Entry 8R6R (electron microscopy, 3.89 A resolution); this record covers chains C and F of the 9 polymer chains in the assembly.

== Chain C ==
Protein: DNA-directed RNA polymerase subunit beta
Organism: Mycolicibacterium smegmatis MC2 155
Notes: EC 2.7.7.6
Reference sequence: P60281 (RPOB_MYCS2); residues 1-1169 here = UniProt positions 1-1169
Sequence (1169 residues; each row starts with the number of its first residue):
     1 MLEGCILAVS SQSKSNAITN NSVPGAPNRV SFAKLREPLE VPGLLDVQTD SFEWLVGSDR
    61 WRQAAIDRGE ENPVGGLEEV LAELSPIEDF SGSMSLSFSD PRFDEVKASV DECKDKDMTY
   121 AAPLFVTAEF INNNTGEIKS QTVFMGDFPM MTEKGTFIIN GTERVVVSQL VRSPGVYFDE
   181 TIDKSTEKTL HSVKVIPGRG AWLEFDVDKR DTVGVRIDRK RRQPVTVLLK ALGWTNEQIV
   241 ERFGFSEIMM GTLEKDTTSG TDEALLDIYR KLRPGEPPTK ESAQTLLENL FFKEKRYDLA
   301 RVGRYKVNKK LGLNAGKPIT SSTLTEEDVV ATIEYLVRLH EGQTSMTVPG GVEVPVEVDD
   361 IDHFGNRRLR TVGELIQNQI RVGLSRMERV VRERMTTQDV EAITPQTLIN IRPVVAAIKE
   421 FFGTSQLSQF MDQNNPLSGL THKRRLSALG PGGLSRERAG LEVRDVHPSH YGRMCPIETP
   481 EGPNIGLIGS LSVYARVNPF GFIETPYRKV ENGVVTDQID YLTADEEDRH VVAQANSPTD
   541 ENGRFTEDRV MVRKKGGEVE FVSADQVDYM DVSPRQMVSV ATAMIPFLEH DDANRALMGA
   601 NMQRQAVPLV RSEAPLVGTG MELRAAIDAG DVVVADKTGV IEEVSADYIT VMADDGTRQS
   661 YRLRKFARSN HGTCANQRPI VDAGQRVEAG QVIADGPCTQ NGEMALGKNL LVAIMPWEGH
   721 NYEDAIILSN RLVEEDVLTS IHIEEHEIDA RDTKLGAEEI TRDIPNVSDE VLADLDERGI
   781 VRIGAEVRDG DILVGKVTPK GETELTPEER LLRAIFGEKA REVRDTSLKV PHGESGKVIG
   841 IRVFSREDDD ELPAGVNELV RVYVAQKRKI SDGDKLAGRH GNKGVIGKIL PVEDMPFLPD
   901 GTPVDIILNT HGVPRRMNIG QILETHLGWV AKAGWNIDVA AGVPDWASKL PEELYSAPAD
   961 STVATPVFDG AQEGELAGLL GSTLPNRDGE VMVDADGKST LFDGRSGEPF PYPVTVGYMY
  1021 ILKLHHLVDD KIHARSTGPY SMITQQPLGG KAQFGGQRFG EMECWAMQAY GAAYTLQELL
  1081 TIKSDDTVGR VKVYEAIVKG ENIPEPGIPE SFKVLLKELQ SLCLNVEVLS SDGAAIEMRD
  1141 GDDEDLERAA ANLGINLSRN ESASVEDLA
Disordered / not traced: 1-21, 1131-1169
UniProt features mapped onto this chain:
  - mutagenesis: Q429 (Q429K/L: Rifampicin (Rif) resistant), D432 (D432V: Rifampicin (Rif) resistant; D432Y: Rifampicin (Rif) resistant; RbpA no longer rescues transcription in the presence of Rif. Decreased affinity for Rif, no change in affinity for RbpA), H442 (H442D/L/P/R/Y: Rifampicin (Rif) resistant), R445 (R445L/P: Rifampicin (Rif) resistant), S447 (S447L/P/W: Rifampicin (Rif) resistant; RbpA no longer rescues transcription in the presence of Rif, decreased affinity for Rif, no change in affinity for RbpA; tested in the Leu mutation), L449 (L449P: Rifampicin (Rif) resistant)

== Chain F ==
Protein: RNA polymerase sigma factor SigA
Organism: Mycolicibacterium smegmatis MC2 155
Reference sequence: A0QW02 (A0QW02_MYCS2); residues 1-466 here = UniProt positions 1-466
Sequence (466 residues; row label = number of the first residue in the row):
     1 MAATKASPAT EEPVKRTATK TPAKKAPAKR AAKSAAAKAG GKAPAKKAPA KRAAKGTAAK
    61 PEDGVTDDLE VTDDLEAEPG EDLDVEDTDL ELDDLDSDDD TAVEDEEEEA DAATPAVATA
   121 KAADDDIDEP SEKDKASGDF VWDEEESEAL RQARKDAELT ASADSVRAYL KQIGKVALLN
   181 AEEEVELAKR IEAGLYATQK LAELAEKGEK LPVQQRRDMQ WICRDGDRAK NHLLEANLRL
   241 VVSLAKRYTG RGMAFLDLIQ EGNLGLIRAV EKFDYTKGYK FSTYATWWIR QAITRAMADQ
   301 ARTIRIPVHM VEVINKLGRI QRELLQDLGR EPTPEELAKE MDITPEKVLE IQQYAREPIS
   361 LDQTIGDEGD SQLGDFIEDS EAVVAVDAVS FTLLQDQLQS VLETLSEREA GVVRLRFGLT
   421 DGQPRTLDEI GQVYGVTRER IRQIESKTMS KLRHPSRSQV LRDYLD
Disordered / not traced: 1-150

== Chain C / chain F interface ==
Pairs across the interface (31; chain C residue first):
  R221(C) with A153(F)
  R394(C) with Q326(F), hydrogen bond
  R412(C) with E331(F), salt bridge
  K754(C) with Y354(F)
  N766(C) with L465(F)
  P807(C) with F417(F)
  E808(C) with F391(F); Q395(F)
  L811(C) with L398(F), hydrophobic; V413(F), hydrophobic; F417(F), hydrophobic
  L812(C) with L398(F), hydrophobic
  A814(C) with R453(F), hydrogen bond (backbone-side chain)
  I815(C) with M449(F), hydrophobic; L452(F), hydrophobic; R453(F), hydrogen bond (backbone-side chain)
  F816(C) with S458(F); R462(F)
  E818(C) with R462(F), salt bridge
  P1039(C) with E378(F)
  Y1040(C) with E378(F); D379(F)
  S1041(C) with D375(F), hydrogen bond (side chain-backbone); I377(F)
  M1042(C) with I377(F), hydrogen bond (backbone-backbone); D379(F)
  I1043(C) with G374(F)
  V1091(C) with A385(F), hydrophobic; A388(F), hydrophobic
  Y1094(C) with A385(F), hydrophobic
  E1095(C) with V389(F)
Also at the interface, not in a pair above, chain C (27 interface residues in all): T407, R810, R813, Q1045, R1090, V1098
Also at the interface, not in a pair above, chain F (28 interface residues in all): L361, V383, V386, L394, L461

== Overview ==
The interface between chain C and chain F involves 27 residues on one side and 28 on the other, with 5
hydrogen bonds and 2 salt bridges. Polar contacts include R412(C)-E331(F), E818(C)-R462(F) and
R394(C)-Q326(F). From UniProt: 6 mutagenesis sites on chain C.
Chain C is DNA-directed RNA polymerase subunit beta and chain F is RNA polymerase sigma factor SigA, both from
Mycolicibacterium smegmatis MC2 155; the structure, Mycobacterium smegnatis RNA polymerase RP2-like
transcription initiation complex with SigmaA, RbpA and open promoter DNA, was determined by electron
microscopy (same publication as 8Q3I, 8QN8, 8QTI, 8QU6, 8R2M, 8R3M and 8R6P).
